Entry 9EJG (X-ray diffraction, 2.20 A resolution); this record covers chains A and B of the 5 polymer chains in the assembly.

Chain A:
Name: HLA class II histocompatibility antigen, DQ alpha 1 chain
Source organism: Homo sapiens
Reference sequence: P01909 (DQA1_HUMAN); the construct lacks a stretch of the UniProt sequence and is renumbered around it, so the offset changes along the chain: 1-11 = UniProt 24-34; 12-54 = UniProt 36-78; 56-183 = UniProt 79-206
Sequence (183 residues; each row starts with the number of its first residue; note: 1 number in that range is skipped by the numbering (no residue carries it; nothing is unmodelled there)):
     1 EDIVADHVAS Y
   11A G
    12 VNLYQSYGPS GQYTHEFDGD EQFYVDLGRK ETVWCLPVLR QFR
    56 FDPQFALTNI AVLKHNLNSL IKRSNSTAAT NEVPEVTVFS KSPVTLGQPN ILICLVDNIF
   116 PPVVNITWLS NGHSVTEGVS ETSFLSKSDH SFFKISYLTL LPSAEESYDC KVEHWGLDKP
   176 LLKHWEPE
Not modelled in the structure: 1-2, 183
Cystine bridges: Cys109-Cys165
Covalently attached groups: N-acetylglucosamine (NAG) linked to Asn120
Curated features (UniProtKB/Swiss-Prot):
  - region: Glu181 to Glu183 (Connecting peptide)
  - glycosylation (N-linked (GlcNAc...) asparagine): Asn80, Asn120

Chain B:
Name: MHC class II HLA-DQ-beta-1
Source organism: Homo sapiens
Reference sequence: O19712 (O19712_HUMAN); residue numbers follow UniProt; this construct covers 1-194
Sequence (194 residues; each row starts with the number of its first residue):
     1 RDSPEDFVYQ FKGMCYFTNG TERVRLVSRS IYNREEIVRF DSDVGEFRAV TLLGLPAAEY
    61 WNSQKDILER KRAAVDRVCR HNYQLELRTT LQRRVEPTVT ISPSRTEALN HHNLLVCSVT
   121 DFYPAQIKVR WFRNDQEETA GVVSTPLIRN GDWTFQILVM LEMTPQRGDV YTCHVEHPSL
   181 QSPITVEWRA QSTS
Not modelled in the structure: 1-2, 107-109
Cystine bridges: Cys15-Cys79, Cys117-Cys173
Covalently attached groups: N-acetylglucosamine (NAG) linked to Asn19
Sequence notes: conflict Thr193 (Glu in O19712)
Reported in the primary citation:
  - mutagenesis - D66A, R77A: unchanged binding to G9 T cell receptor alpha chain
  - specificity-determining residues: Glu46, Leu55
  - mutagenesis - D66A, R77A: unchanged binding to G9 TCR

How chain A and chain B interact:
Pairs across the interface - 120 pairs, chain A then chain B:
  Ile3(A) - Tyr16(B)  hydrophobic
  Ile3(A) - Arg25(B)
  Ile3(A) - Val27(B)  hydrophobic
  Ile3(A) - Arg29(B)
  Ala5(A) - Tyr16(B)  hydrophobic
  Ala5(A) - Phe17(B)
  Ala5(A) - Thr18(B)
  Asp6(A) - Phe17(B)  hydrogen bond (backbone-backbone)
  Asp6(A) - Thr18(B)  hydrogen bond (backbone-side chain)
  Asp6(A) - Asn19(B)  hydrogen bond (side chain-backbone)
  His7(A) - Cys15(B)
  His7(A) - Tyr16(B)
  His7(A) - Phe17(B)  hydrogen bond (backbone-backbone)
  His7(A) - Tyr83(B)
  His7(A) - Leu91(B)
  Val8(A) - Met14(B)  hydrophobic
  Val8(A) - Cys15(B)
  Val8(A) - Tyr16(B)  hydrophobic
  Ala9(A) - Gly13(B)
  Ala9(A) - Met14(B)
  Ala9(A) - Cys15(B)  hydrogen bond (backbone-backbone)
  Ser10(A) - Gly13(B)
  Ser10(A) - Met14(B)
  Tyr11(A) - Gly13(B)  hydrogen bond (backbone-backbone)
  Tyr11(A) - Cys15(B)  hydrophobic
  Tyr11(A) - Asn82(B)
  Tyr11(A) - Glu86(B)  hydrogen bond
  Gly11A(A) - Phe11(B)
  Gly11A(A) - Lys12(B)
  Gly11A(A) - Gly13(B)  hydrogen bond (backbone-backbone)
  Val12(A) - Phe11(B)
  Asn13(A) - Tyr9(B)
  Asn13(A) - Gln10(B)
  Asn13(A) - Phe11(B)  hydrogen bond (backbone-backbone)
  Leu14(A) - Val8(B)  hydrophobic
  Leu14(A) - Tyr9(B)
  Tyr15(A) - Val8(B)
  Tyr15(A) - Tyr9(B)  hydrogen bond (backbone-backbone)
  Gln16(A) - Asp6(B)  hydrogen bond
  Gln16(A) - Phe7(B)
  Ser17(A) - Asp6(B)  hydrogen bond
  Ser17(A) - Phe7(B)  hydrogen bond (side chain-backbone)
  Tyr18(A) - Pro4(B)  hydrophobic
  Tyr18(A) - Asp6(B)  hydrogen bond (backbone-side chain)
  Phe28(A) - Glu86(B)
  Phe28(A) - Thr90(B)
  Phe28(A) - Leu91(B)  hydrophobic
  Phe28(A) - Trp153(B)
  Asp29(A) - Arg149(B)  hydrogen bond (backbone-side chain)
  Gly30(A) - Arg149(B)  hydrogen bond (backbone-side chain)
  Asp31(A) - Tyr123(B)
  Asp31(A) - Arg149(B)  salt bridge
  Asp31(A) - Trp153(B)
  Glu32(A) - Trp153(B)  hydrogen bond (backbone-side chain)
  Gln33(A) - Glu86(B)  hydrogen bond
  Gln33(A) - Thr90(B)
  Gln33(A) - Trp153(B)
  Leu47(A) - Thr90(B)
  Leu47(A) - Arg93(B)
  Leu47(A) - Trp153(B)  hydrophobic
  Leu50(A) - Thr89(B)
  Gln52(A) - Thr89(B)
  Phe53(A) - Leu85(B)  hydrophobic
  Phe53(A) - Thr89(B)
  Leu68(A) - Tyr9(B)  hydrophobic
  Asn71(A) - Tyr9(B)  hydrogen bond
  Leu72(A) - Phe7(B)
  Leu72(A) - Tyr32(B)  hydrophobic
  Leu75(A) - Tyr9(B)  hydrophobic
  Leu75(A) - Tyr32(B)  hydrophobic
  Leu75(A) - Ile37(B)  hydrophobic
  Leu75(A) - Leu53(B)  hydrophobic
  Ile76(A) - Phe7(B)  hydrophobic
  Ile76(A) - Tyr32(B)
  Arg78(A) - Leu53(B)
  Ser79(A) - Tyr32(B)  hydrogen bond
  Ser79(A) - Leu53(B)
  Ser81(A) - Phe7(B)
  Thr82(A) - Phe7(B)
  Thr82(A) - Tyr32(B)  hydrogen bond (backbone-side chain)
  Thr82(A) - Asn33(B)  hydrogen bond (backbone-side chain)
  Ala83(A) - Asp6(B)
  Ala83(A) - Phe7(B)  hydrophobic
  Ala83(A) - Asn33(B)
  Ala84(A) - Asp6(B)  hydrogen bond (backbone-backbone)
  Ala84(A) - Asn33(B)
  Glu87(A) - Arg34(B)  salt bridge
  Phe94(A) - Ile148(B)  hydrophobic
  Phe94(A) - Asn150(B)
  Phe94(A) - Gln156(B)
  Ser95(A) - Gln156(B)  hydrogen bond (backbone-side chain)
  Lys96(A) - Thr120(B)
  Lys96(A) - Asp121(B)  salt bridge
  Lys96(A) - Asp152(B)  salt bridge
  Lys96(A) - Thr154(B)  hydrogen bond
  Lys96(A) - Gln156(B)
  Pro98(A) - Thr100(B)
  Pro98(A) - Ser118(B)
  Ile108(A) - Asn150(B)
  Phe115(A) - Val8(B)  hydrophobic
  Phe115(A) - Gln10(B)
  Phe115(A) - Asn33(B)
  Phe115(A) - Arg34(B)
  Pro116(A) - Asp6(B)
  Thr137(A) - Gly151(B)
  Ser141(A) - Lys12(B)
  Lys142(A) - Lys12(B)  hydrogen bond (backbone-side chain)
  Asp144(A) - Arg34(B)  salt bridge
  His145(A) - Gln10(B)  hydrogen bond (backbone-side chain)
  His145(A) - Lys12(B)  hydrogen bond
  His145(A) - Ile31(B)
  His145(A) - Arg34(B)
  Ser146(A) - Arg34(B)
  Phe147(A) - Gln10(B)
  Ile150(A) - Asn150(B)
  Ile150(A) - Gly151(B)
  Tyr152(A) - Asn150(B)  hydrogen bond (side chain-backbone)
  Tyr152(A) - Gly151(B)  hydrogen bond (side chain-backbone)
  Tyr152(A) - Asp152(B)  hydrogen bond (side chain-backbone)
  Trp170(A) - Pro4(B)
Interface residues without a listed pair, chain A (64 interface residues in all): Val4, Val49, Asn64, Asn86, Ser97, Asn113, Pro117, Val118, Phe148
Interface residues without a listed pair, chain B (52 interface residues in all): Ser3, Glu5, Glu36, Trp61, Val78, Arg88, Phe155

Overview:
64 residues of chain A face 52 of chain B across their interface; the contacts include 31 hydrogen bonds and 5
salt bridges. Polar pairs include Asp31(A)-Arg149(B), Glu87(A)-Arg34(B) and Lys96(A)-Asp121(B). The paper
reports that D66A and R77A of chain B leave binding to G9 T cell receptor alpha chain unchanged; specificity
determinants Glu46(B) and Leu55(B).
Here chain A is HLA class II histocompatibility antigen, DQ alpha 1 chain and chain B is MHC class II
HLA-DQ-beta-1, both from Homo sapiens. Entry 9EJG (Peptide-independent T cell receptor recognition of HLA-DQ2)
was determined by X-ray diffraction (same publication as 9EJH and 9EJI).
